7E5B - chains A and D; structure by X-ray diffraction, 2.29 A resolution.

[Chain A]
Protein: Repebody (Rb-B7)
Chain sequence (266 residues; numbered 1 to 266; the number before each row is that of its first residue):
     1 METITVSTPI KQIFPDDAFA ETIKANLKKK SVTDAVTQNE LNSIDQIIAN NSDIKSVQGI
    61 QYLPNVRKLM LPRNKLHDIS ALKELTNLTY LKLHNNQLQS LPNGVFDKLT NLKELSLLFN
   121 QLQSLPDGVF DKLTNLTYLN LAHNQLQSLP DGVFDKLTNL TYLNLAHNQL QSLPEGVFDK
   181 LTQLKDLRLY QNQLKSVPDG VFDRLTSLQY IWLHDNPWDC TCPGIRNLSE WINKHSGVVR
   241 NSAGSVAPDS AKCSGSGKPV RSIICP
Disordered / not traced: 1

[Chain D]
Protein: Apoptosis-associated speck-like protein containing a CARD
Organism: Homo sapiens
Notes: fragment: PYD Domain
UniProtKB: Q9ULZ3 (ASC_HUMAN); numbering as in UniProt (aligned over 1-91)
Chain sequence (92 residues; each row starts with the number of its first residue; numbering starts at 0):
     0 EMGRARDAIL DALENLTAEE LKKFKLKLLS VPLREGYGRI PRGALLSMDA LDLTDKLVSF
    60 YLETYGAELT ANVLRDMGLQ EMAGQLQAAT HQ
Disordered / not traced: 0, 91
Differences from the reference sequence: expression tag (0)
Curated features (UniProtKB/Swiss-Prot):
  - cross-link: K55 (Glycyl lysine isopeptide (Lys-Gly) (interchain with G-Cter in ubiquitin))
  - mutagenesis: I8 (I8A: Abolishes homooligomerization), L12 (L12A: Abolishes homooligomerization; L12Q: Abolishes promotion of apoptosis and NF-kappa-B activation), E13 (E13A: Abolishes interaction with PYDC1; E13W: Abolishes interaction with NLRP2), L15 (L15A: Abolishes homooligomerization), E19 (E19A: Abolishes homooligomerization), L20 (L20A: Abolishes homooligomerization), K21 (K21A/E/Q: Abolishes homooligomerization), F23 (F23A: Abolishes homooligomerization), L25 (L25A/E/G/K/N/Q: Abolishes homooligomerization), K26 (K26A/Q: Abolishes homooligomerization), L27 (L27A: Abolishes homooligomerization), Y36 (Y36A: Abolishes interaction with PYDC1), 13 further mutagenesis entries in UniProt

[Chain A / chain D interface]
Contacting residue pairs (37):
  I48(A) - E80(D)
  I48(A) - M81(D)  hydrophobic
  N50(A) - D10(D)
  N50(A) - N14(D)  hydrogen bond
  K68(A) - E19(D)  salt bridge
  M70(A) - N14(D)
  P72(A) - D10(D)
  P72(A) - N14(D)
  R73(A) - D6(D)  salt bridge
  R73(A) - D10(D)  salt bridge
  Y90(A) - T16(D)
  K92(A) - E13(D)
  K92(A) - N14(D)
  K92(A) - L15(D)  hydrogen bond (side chain-backbone)
  H94(A) - D10(D)  hydrogen bond (side chain-backbone)
  H94(A) - E13(D)
  H94(A) - N14(D)  hydrogen bond
  N95(A) - D10(D)  hydrogen bond
  E114(A) - L15(D)
  E114(A) - T16(D)
  E114(A) - A17(D)  hydrogen bond (side chain-backbone)
  S116(A) - E13(D)  hydrogen bond
  L118(A) - E13(D)
  L118(A) - L50(D)  hydrophobic
  F119(A) - L9(D)  hydrophobic
  Y138(A) - E13(D)  hydrogen bond
  N140(A) - E13(D)  hydrogen bond
  Y162(A) - D48(D)  hydrogen bond
  N164(A) - D48(D)  hydrogen bond
  N164(A) - L50(D)
  R188(A) - S46(D)  hydrogen bond (side chain-backbone)
  R188(A) - D48(D)  salt bridge
  R188(A) - D51(D)  salt bridge
  Y210(A) - L45(D)
  Y210(A) - S46(D)
  W212(A) - S46(D)
  G244(A) - S46(D)  hydrogen bond (backbone-side chain)
Interface residues without a listed pair, chain A (26 interface residues in all): A142, H143, Y190, R240
Interface residues without a listed pair, chain D (19 interface residues in all): A11, E18, M47
From the paper, about this interface:
  - pairs named by the authors: N50(A)-N14(D) (hydrogen bond), R73(A)-D6(D) (salt bridge), E114(A)-A17(D) (hydrogen bond), R188(A)-D48(D) (salt bridge), R188(A)-S46(D) (hydrogen bond), D10(D)-R73(A) (salt bridge)
  - interface residues, chain A: K92(A), H94(A), Y138(A), N140(A)
  - interface residues, chain D: L15(D), S46(D)
  - hot spots on chain D (mutagenesis) - E13A, D48A: decreased binding to Repebody (Rb-B7) (chain A)

[Overview]
26 residues of chain A face 19 of chain D across their interface, with 13 hydrogen bonds and 5 salt bridges.
Polar pairs include K68(A)-E19(D), R73(A)-D6(D) and R73(A)-D10(D). The paper describes hydrogen bonds between
N50(A) and N14(D), E114(A) and A17(D) and R188(A) and S46(D); salt bridges between R73(A) and D6(D), R188(A)
and D48(D) and D10(D) and R73(A). The paper reports that E13A and D48A of chain D reduce binding to Repebody
(Rb-B7) (chain A); interface residues K92(A), H94(A) and L15(D) among others.
Here chain A is Repebody (Rb-B7) and chain D is Apoptosis-associated speck-like protein containing a CARD
(Homo sapiens). Entry 7E5B (Crystal structure of ASC PYD Domain and Rb-B7) was determined by X-ray
diffraction.
